PDB entry 7KTQ | electron microscopy, 3.30 A resolution | chains D and J of the 10 polymer chains in the assembly

Chain D:
Molecule: Histone H2B
Source organism: Xenopus laevis
UniProtKB: A0A1L8FQA5 (A0A1L8FQA5_XENLA); residues 28-122 here correspond to UniProt positions 32-126 (UniProt number = residue number + 4)
Amino-acid sequence (95 residues; row label = number of the first residue in the row):
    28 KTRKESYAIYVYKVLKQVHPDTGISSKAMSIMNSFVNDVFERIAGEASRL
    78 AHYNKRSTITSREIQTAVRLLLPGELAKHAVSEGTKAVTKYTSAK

Chain J:
Molecule: 601 DNA
Source organism: Homo sapiens
Sequence (167 nucleotides; row label = number of the first residue in the row):
     1 TACCCGGGATATCGGATGTATATATCTGACACGTGCCTGGAGACTAGGGA
    51 GTAATCCCCTTGGCGGTTAAAACGCGGGGGACAGCGCGTACGTGCGTTTA
   101 AGCGGTGCTAGAGCTGTCTACGACCAATTGAGCGGCCTCGGCACCGGGAT
   151 TCTCGATATCCCGGGTA

How chain D and chain J interact:
Contacting residue pairs (11):
  Lys28(D) with DG135(J), phosphate contact
  Thr29(D) with DG134(J), phosphate contact
  Arg30(D) with DG132(J), base contact; DC133(J), phosphate contact; DG134(J), phosphate contact
  Lys31(D) with DG134(J), hydrogen bond to the phosphate
  Glu32(D) with DC133(J), phosphate contact
  Ser33(D) with DC133(J), hydrogen bond to the phosphate
  Ile36(D) with DG132(J), phosphate contact; DC133(J), phosphate contact
  Tyr37(D) with DG132(J), hydrogen bond to the phosphate

Summary:
Chain D and chain J form an interface of 8 and 4 residues respectively, with 3 hydrogen bonds. Among the polar
pairs are Lys31(D)-DG134(J), Ser33(D)-DC133(J) and Tyr37(D)-DG132(J).
Here chain D is Histone H2B (Xenopus laevis) and chain J is 601 DNA (Homo sapiens). Entry 7KTQ (Nucleosome
from a dimeric PRC2 bound to a nucleosome) was determined by electron microscopy together with 7KSO, 7KSR and
7KTP from the same study.
